7QYD - chains A and B; structure by X-ray diffraction, 2.40 A resolution.

== Chain A (and B) ==
Molecule: Pesticidal crystal protein Cry11Ba
Source organism: Bacillus thuringiensis serovar jegathesan
Notes: chain B of this document is another copy of the same molecule, construct and numbering; everything in this record applies to it too
UniProt: Q45730 (C11BA_BACTJ); residues 1-724 here = UniProt positions 1-724
Chain sequence (724 residues; numbered 1 to 724; the number before each row is that of its first residue):
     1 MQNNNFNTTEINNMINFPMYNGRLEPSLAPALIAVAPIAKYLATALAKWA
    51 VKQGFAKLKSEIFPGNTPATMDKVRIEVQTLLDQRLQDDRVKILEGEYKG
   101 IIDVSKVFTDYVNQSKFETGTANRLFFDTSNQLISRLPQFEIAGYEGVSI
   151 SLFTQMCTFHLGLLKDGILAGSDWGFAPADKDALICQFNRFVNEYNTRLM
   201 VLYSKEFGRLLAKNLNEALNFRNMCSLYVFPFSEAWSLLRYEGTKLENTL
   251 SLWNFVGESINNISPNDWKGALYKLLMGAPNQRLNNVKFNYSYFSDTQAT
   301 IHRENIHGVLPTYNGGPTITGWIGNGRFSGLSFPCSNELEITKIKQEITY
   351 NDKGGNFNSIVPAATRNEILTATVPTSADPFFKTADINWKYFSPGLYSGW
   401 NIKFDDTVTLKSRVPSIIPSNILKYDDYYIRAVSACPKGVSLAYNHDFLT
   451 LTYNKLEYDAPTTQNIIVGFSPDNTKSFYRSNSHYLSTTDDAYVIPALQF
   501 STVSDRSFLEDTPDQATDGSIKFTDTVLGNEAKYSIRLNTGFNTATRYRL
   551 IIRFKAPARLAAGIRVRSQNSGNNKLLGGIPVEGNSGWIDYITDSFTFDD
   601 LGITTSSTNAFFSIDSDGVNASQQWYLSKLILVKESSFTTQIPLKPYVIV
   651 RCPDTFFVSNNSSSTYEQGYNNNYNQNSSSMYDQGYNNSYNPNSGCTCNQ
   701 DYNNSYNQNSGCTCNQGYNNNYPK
Disordered / not traced: 1-11, 332-335, 354-359, 659-724 (chain B: 1-15, 332-335, 354-360, 657-724)
Disulfides: C186-C652
What the authors report for this chain:
  - self-association interface (contacts with another copy of this molecule); pairs are residue here / residue on that copy: F17-D180, I341
  - contacts within the chain: E234-K629, E234-R553, Y241-D590 (hydrogen bond), L211-I263, L215-I263, I263-W268, I263-C436, I263-L442, I260-I263, I263-L272, S264-D267, P265-K269, Y273-D518 (hydrogen bond), Y291-I306 (hydrophobic contact), I306-V309 (hydrophobic contact), Y350-P362, I306-W400 (hydrophobic contact), I306-I402 (hydrophobic contact), Q515-W588, Q515-R553, E234-Q515
  - mutagenesis - Y241F, Y273F, Y350F, Y453F: decreased stability in response to pH

== Chain A / chain B interface ==
Residue-residue contacts - 41 pairs, chain A then chain B:
  G316(A) - Y453(B)
  P317(A) - Y453(B)
  T318(A) - Y453(B)  hydrogen bond (backbone-side chain)
  I319(A) - Y453(B)
  R327(A) - N337(B)
  R327(A) - E338(B)  salt bridge
  N337(A) - R327(B)
  E338(A) - R327(B)  salt bridge
  E338(A) - D459(B)
  V440(A) - E338(B)
  Y453(A) - G316(B)
  Y453(A) - P317(B)
  Y453(A) - T318(B)  hydrogen bond (side chain-backbone)
  Y453(A) - I319(B)
  D459(A) - E338(B)
  A460(A) - E338(B)
  P461(A) - E338(B)
  S501(A) - L528(B)
  T502(A) - L528(B)
  V527(A) - N609(B)
  L528(A) - T502(B)
  L528(A) - F611(B)
  A562(A) - S571(B)
  R565(A) - S571(B)
  R565(A) - G572(B)
  R567(A) - G572(B)  hydrogen bond (side chain-backbone)
  R567(A) - N574(B)
  S571(A) - A562(B)
  S571(A) - R565(B)
  S571(A) - D617(B)  hydrogen bond
  G572(A) - R565(B)
  G572(A) - R567(B)  hydrogen bond (backbone-side chain)
  N574(A) - R567(B)
  N609(A) - V527(B)
  N609(A) - L528(B)
  N609(A) - D617(B)
  N609(A) - G618(B)
  F611(A) - L528(B)
  D617(A) - S571(B)  hydrogen bond
  D617(A) - N609(B)
  G618(A) - N609(B)
Interface residues without a listed pair, chain A (27 interface residues in all): E531
Interface residues without a listed pair, chain B (24 interface residues in all): S501, K533

== Overview ==
27 residues of chain A and 24 residues of chain B are in contact; the contacts include 6 hydrogen bonds and 2
salt bridges. Polar contacts include R327(A)-E338(B), T318(A)-Y453(B) and R567(A)-G572(B). The paper reports
that Y241F, Y273F and Y350F of chain A, among others, reduce stability in response to pH; a self-association
interface involving F17(A) and I341(A).
Chain A and chain B are both Pesticidal crystal protein Cry11Ba (Bacillus thuringiensis serovar jegathesan);
the structure, mosquitocidal Cry11Ba, was determined by X-ray diffraction together with 7QX4, 7QX5, 7QX6 and
7R1E from the same study.
